9H76 - chains A and B; structure by electron microscopy, 2.90 A resolution.

== Chain A ==
Molecule: Putative amino acid/polyamine transport protein
Source organism: Carnobacterium sp. AT7
UniProt: A8UCQ5 (A8UCQ5_9LACT); numbering as in UniProt (aligned over 2-435)
Sequence (435 residues; each row starts with the number of its first residue):
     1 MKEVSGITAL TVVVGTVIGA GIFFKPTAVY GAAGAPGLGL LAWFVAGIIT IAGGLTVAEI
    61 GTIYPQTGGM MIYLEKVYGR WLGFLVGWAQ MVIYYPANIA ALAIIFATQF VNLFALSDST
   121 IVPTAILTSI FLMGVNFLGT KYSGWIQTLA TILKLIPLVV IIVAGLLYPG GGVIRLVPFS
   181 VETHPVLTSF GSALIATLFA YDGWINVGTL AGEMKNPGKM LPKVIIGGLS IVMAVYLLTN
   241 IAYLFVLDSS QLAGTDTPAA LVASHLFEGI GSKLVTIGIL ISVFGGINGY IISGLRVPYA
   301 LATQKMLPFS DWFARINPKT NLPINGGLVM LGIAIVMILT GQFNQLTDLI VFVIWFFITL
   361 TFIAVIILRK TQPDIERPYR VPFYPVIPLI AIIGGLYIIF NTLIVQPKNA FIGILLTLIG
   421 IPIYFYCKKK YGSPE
Disordered / not traced: 1-2, 433-435
Sequence notes: initiating methionine (1)
Small-molecule neighbours: alanine (ALA): Val17, Ile18, Gly19, Ala20, Gly21, Ile22, Leu102, Phe199, Ala200, Tyr201, Asp202, Tyr236, Tyr290

== Chain B ==
Molecule: Nanobody NB53
Source organism: Lama glama
Notes: antibody fragment or engineered binder
Sequence (129 residues; each row starts with the number of its first residue):
     1 MAQVQLVESG GGLVQAGGSL RLSCAASGIA FSRMSMAWYR QDPGKQRALV ARITNDGSTY
    61 YDDSVKGRFT ISRDNAKNTV HLQMNSLKPE DTAVYYCNAQ LVAWSENYWG QGTQVTVSSH
   121 HHHHHEPEA
Disordered / not traced: 1-3, 120-129
Disulfides: Cys24-Cys97

== How chain A and chain B interact ==
Contacting residue pairs (24; chain A residue first):
  Leu295(A) - Trp104(B)
  Arg296(A) - Trp104(B)
  Tyr299(A) - Leu101(B)
  Tyr299(A) - Trp104(B)  hydrophobic
  Ile316(A) - Thr54(B)
  Ile316(A) - Val102(B)  hydrophobic
  Pro318(A) - Arg52(B)
  Pro318(A) - Thr54(B)
  Pro318(A) - Ser58(B)
  Pro318(A) - Thr59(B)
  Pro318(A) - Tyr60(B)  hydrophobic
  Lys319(A) - Leu49(B)
  Lys319(A) - Arg52(B)  hydrogen bond (backbone-side chain)
  Lys319(A) - Tyr60(B)
  Thr320(A) - Ala103(B)
  Asn321(A) - Ser35(B)  hydrogen bond
  Asn321(A) - Arg52(B)
  Asn321(A) - Gln100(B)  hydrogen bond
  Asn321(A) - Val102(B)
  Asn321(A) - Ala103(B)  hydrogen bond (backbone-backbone)
  Leu322(A) - Ala103(B)  hydrophobic
  Leu322(A) - Trp104(B)  hydrophobic
  Pro323(A) - Val102(B)
  Pro323(A) - Trp104(B)  hydrophobic
Also at the interface, not in a pair above, chain A (13 interface residues in all): Thr140, Arg315, Asn317
Also at the interface, not in a pair above, chain B (13 interface residues in all): Asp56

== In short ==
Chain A and chain B each contribute 13 residues to their interface, with 4 hydrogen bonds. Among the polar
pairs are Lys319(A)-Arg52(B), Asn321(A)-Ser35(B) and Asn321(A)-Gln100(B). Bound to chain A: alanine.
Chain A is Putative amino acid/polyamine transport protein (Carnobacterium sp. AT7) and chain B is Nanobody
NB53 (Lama glama); the structure, Bacterial LAT transporter BASC in complex with L-Ala and NB53, was
determined by electron microscopy.
